PDB entry 4Q2U | X-ray diffraction, 1.80 A resolution | chains O and P of the 4 polymer chains in the assembly

Chain O:
Protein: Antitoxin DinJ
From: Escherichia coli
UniProt: Q47150 (DINJ_ECOLI); numbering as in UniProt (aligned over 1-86)
Amino-acid sequence (86 residues; each row starts with the number of its first residue):
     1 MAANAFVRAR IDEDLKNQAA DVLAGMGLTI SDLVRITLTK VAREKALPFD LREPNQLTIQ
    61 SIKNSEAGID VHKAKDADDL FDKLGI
Unresolved in the structure: 1-3
Modified positions: Mse1 (selenomethionine); Mse26 (selenomethionine; parent Met)
UniProt features mapped onto this chain:
  - mutagenesis: Ala2 to Glu44 (About 50% loss of promoter repression, probably forms YafQ-DinQ dimers), Ala2 to Asp12 (About 75% loss of promoter repression, probably forms YafQ-DinQ tetramers), Arg10 (R10A: Nearly complete loss of promoter repression, YafQ-(DinJ)2-YafQ no longer binds DNA), Arg35 (R35A: About 90% loss of promoter repression, YafQ-(DinJ)2-YafQ no longer binds DNA)
From the paper describing this entry:
  - binding site for sulfate ion: Arg10, Arg35 (proposed by the authors, not directly observed)
  - mutagenesis - R10A, R35A: abolished binding to operator region

Chain P:
Protein: mRNA interferase YafQ
From: Escherichia coli
Notes: EC 3.1.-.-
UniProt: Q47149 (YAFQ_ECOLI); numbering as in UniProt (aligned over 2-92)
Amino-acid sequence (102 residues; each row starts with the number of its first residue; numbers below 1 keep their minus sign (Mse-9 is residue -9)):
    -9 MHHHHHHDLG TIQRDIEYSG QYSKDVKLAQ KRHKDMNKLK YLMTLLINNT LPLPAVYKDH
    51 PLQGSWKGYR DAHVEPDWIL IYKLTDKLLR FERTGTHAAL FG
Unresolved in the structure: -9 to 2
Sequence notes: expression tag (-9 to 1)
Modified positions: Mse-9 (selenomethionine); Mse26 (selenomethionine; parent Met); Mse33 (selenomethionine; parent Met)
UniProt features mapped onto this chain:
  - active site: His87 (Proton donor)
  - mutagenesis: His87 (H87Q: Loss of mRNA cleavage, loss of toxic effect. Still associates with the ribosome)
From the paper describing this entry:
  - binding site for sulfate ion: His50, His63, His87
  - catalytic residues: His50, His63, His87 (citing earlier work)

How chain O and chain P interact:
Pairs across the interface (71):
  Lys45(O) with Pro66(P)
  Phe49(O) with Lys48(P); His50(P)
  Asp50(O) with His50(P), salt bridge; Pro51(P); Gln53(P)
  Arg52(O) with Gln53(P); His87(P); Phe91(P); Gly92(P)
  Glu53(O) with Gln53(P), hydrogen bond; Gly54(P); Phe91(P)
  Pro54(O) with Gln53(P); Trp56(P); Leu90(P); Phe91(P), hydrophobic
  Asn55(O) with Arg83(P); Ala88(P); Ala89(P), hydrogen bond (side chain-backbone); Leu90(P), hydrogen bond (backbone-backbone); Phe91(P); Gly92(P)
  Leu57(O) with Gln11(P); Arg83(P)
  Thr58(O) with Ile71(P); Arg83(P), hydrogen bond; Leu90(P), hydrogen bond (side chain-backbone)
  Ile59(O) with Trp56(P), hydrophobic
  Ser61(O) with Ser9(P); Gln11(P); Glu82(P), hydrogen bond
  Ile62(O) with Leu52(P), hydrophobic; Trp56(P), hydrophobic; Tyr59(P), hydrophobic; Glu82(P)
  Ser65(O) with Ser9(P); Arg80(P); Glu82(P), hydrogen bond
  Glu66(O) with Tyr59(P); Lys73(P), salt bridge; Arg80(P), salt bridge
  Asp70(O) with Ser9(P); Gly10(P), hydrogen bond (backbone-backbone)
  Val71(O) with Glu7(P); Tyr8(P)
  His72(O) with Glu7(P); Tyr8(P), hydrogen bond (backbone-backbone); Gly10(P)
  Lys73(O) with Ile6(P)
  Ala74(O) with Ile6(P), hydrogen bond (backbone-backbone)
  Asp76(O) with Ile6(P)
  Ala77(O) with Ile37(P), hydrophobic
  Leu80(O) with Ile6(P), hydrophobic; Tyr8(P), hydrophobic; Mse33(P), hydrophobic; Ile37(P), hydrophobic; Phe81(P), hydrophobic
  Phe81(O) with Lys30(P); Mse33(P), hydrophobic; Thr34(P)
  Lys83(O) with Tyr8(P)
  Leu84(O) with Tyr8(P), hydrophobic; Tyr12(P), hydrophobic; Ser13(P); Mse33(P), hydrophobic
  Gly85(O) with Gln20(P), hydrogen bond (backbone-side chain)
  Ile86(O) with Val16(P), hydrophobic; Gln20(P); Mse26(P), hydrophobic; Lys30(P), hydrogen bond (backbone-side chain)
Other interface residues (no listed pair), chain O (30 interface residues in all): Ala46, Leu47, Lys75
Other interface residues (no listed pair), chain P (38 interface residues in all): Lys17, His63

Summary:
The interface between chain O and chain P involves 30 residues on one side and 38 on the other, with 12
hydrogen bonds and 3 salt bridges. Polar pairs include Asp50(O)-His50(P), Glu66(O)-Lys73(P) and
Glu66(O)-Arg80(P). From the paper: catalytic residues His50(P), His63(P) and His87(P); R10A and R35A of chain
O abolish binding to operator region.
Here chain O is Antitoxin DinJ and chain P is mRNA interferase YafQ, both from Escherichia coli. Entry 4Q2U
(Crystal structure of the E. coli DinJ-YafQ toxin-antitoxin complex) was determined by X-ray diffraction.
